7Y96 - chain A; structure by X-ray diffraction, 3.42 A resolution.

[Chain A]
Protein: Green fluorescent protein, Membrane protein
Source organism: Aequorea victoria
Notes: fragment: carboxy-terminal domain
UniProt: chimeric construct of P42212, A3EXD6: residues 1-144 from P42212 (GFP_AEQVI) positions 1-144 (same numbers); residues 150-237 from A3EXD6 positions 116-203 (UniProt number = residue number - 34); residues 241-325 from P42212 (GFP_AEQVI) positions 146-230 (UniProt number = residue number - 95)
Sequence (340 residues; each row starts with the number of its first residue; note: 2 numbers in that range are skipped by the numbering (no residue carries them; nothing is unmodelled there)):
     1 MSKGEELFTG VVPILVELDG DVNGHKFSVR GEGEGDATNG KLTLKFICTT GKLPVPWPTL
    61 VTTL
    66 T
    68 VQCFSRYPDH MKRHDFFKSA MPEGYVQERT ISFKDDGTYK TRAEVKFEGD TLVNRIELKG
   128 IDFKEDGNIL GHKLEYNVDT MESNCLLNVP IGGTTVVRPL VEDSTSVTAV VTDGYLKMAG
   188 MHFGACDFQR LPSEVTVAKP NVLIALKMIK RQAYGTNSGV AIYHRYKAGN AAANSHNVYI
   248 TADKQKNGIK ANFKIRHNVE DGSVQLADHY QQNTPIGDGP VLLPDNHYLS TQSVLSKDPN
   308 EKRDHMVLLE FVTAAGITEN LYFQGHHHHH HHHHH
Not modelled in the structure: 1, 233-241, 323-342
Differences from the reference sequence: engineered mutation Arg30 (Ser in P42212), Asn39 (Tyr in P42212), Leu64 (Phe in P42212), Arg80 (Gln in P42212), Ser99 (Phe in P42212), Thr105 (Asn in P42212), Thr248 (Met153 in P42212), Ala258 (Val163 in P42212), Val266 (Ile171 in P42212), Val301 (Ala206 in P42212); chromophore (66, 66, 66); linker (145-149, 238-240); expression tag (326-342)
Modified / non-standard residues: Thr66 (chromophore; CRO)
Covalently attached groups: covalent link Leu64-Thr66; covalent link Thr66-Val68

[Summary]
Chain A is Green fluorescent protein, Membrane protein (Aequorea victoria); the structure, Crystal structure
of the carboxy-terminal domain of a coronavirus M protein fused with a split GFP, was determined by X-ray
diffraction.
